6R8I - chains A and B; structure by X-ray diffraction, 1.52 A resolution.

== Chain A ==
Protein: Serine/threonine-protein phosphatase 4 regulatory subunit 3A
From: Homo sapiens
Reference sequence: Q6IN85 (P4R3A_HUMAN); residue numbers follow UniProt; this construct covers 1-117
Sequence (118 residues; each row starts with the number of its first residue; numbering starts at 0):
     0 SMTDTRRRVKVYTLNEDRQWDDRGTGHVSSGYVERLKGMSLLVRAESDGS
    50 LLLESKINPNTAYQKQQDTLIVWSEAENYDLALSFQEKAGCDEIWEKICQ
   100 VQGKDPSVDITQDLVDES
Disordered / not traced: 0, 113-117
Sequence notes: expression tag (0)
Curated features (UniProtKB/Swiss-Prot):
  - modified residue: Ser117 (Phosphoserine)
What the authors report for this chain:
  - mutagenesis - Y11A: abolished binding to FxxP peptides
  - mutagenesis - W19A: abolished catalytic activity on substrates containing the FxxP motif
  - specificity-determining residues: Tyr11 (proposed by the authors, not directly observed)

== Chain B ==
Protein: Ser-leu-pro-phe-thr-phe-lys-val-pro-ala-pro-pro-pro-ser-leu-pro-pro-ser
Sequence (19 residues; numbered 1 to 19; the number before each row is that of its first residue):
     1 SLPFTFKVPAPPPSLPPSW
Disordered / not traced: 18-19

== Interface between chain A and chain B ==
Contacting residue pairs (30; chain A residue first):
  Arg7(A) with Phe6(B)
  Val8(A) with Phe6(B)
  Lys9(A) with Phe6(B)
  Tyr11(A) with Phe6(B); Lys7(B), hydrogen bond (side chain-backbone); Val8(B); Pro9(B)
  Leu13(A) with Pro12(B)
  Arg17(A) with Pro11(B); Pro12(B), hydrogen bond (side chain-backbone); Pro13(B), hydrogen bond (side chain-backbone)
  Gln18(A) with Pro11(B)
  Trp19(A) with Val8(B), hydrophobic; Pro9(B), hydrogen bond (side chain-backbone); Ala10(B), hydrogen bond (side chain-backbone)
  Thr24(A) with Phe6(B)
  Gln65(A) with Pro9(B); Ala10(B), hydrogen bond (side chain-backbone)
  Gln66(A) with Lys7(B)
  Asp67(A) with Lys7(B), salt bridge
  Thr68(A) with Lys7(B), hydrogen bond
  Leu69(A) with Lys7(B); Val8(B); Pro9(B), hydrophobic
  Val71(A) with Pro9(B), hydrophobic
  Ala81(A) with Pro9(B), hydrophobic
  Ser83(A) with Phe6(B); Lys7(B), hydrogen bond (side chain-backbone)
  Gln85(A) with Thr5(B); Phe6(B)
Other interface residues (no listed pair), chain A (19 interface residues in all): Phe84
Other interface residues (no listed pair), chain B (10 interface residues in all): Ser14
Interface features reported in the paper:
  - interface residues, chain A: Trp19(A)
  - hot spots on chain A (mutagenesis) - W19A: abolished binding to FxxP peptides

== Overview ==
Chain A and chain B form an interface of 19 and 10 residues respectively, with 8 hydrogen bonds and 1 salt
bridge. Polar pairs include Asp67(A)-Lys7(B), Tyr11(A)-Lys7(B) and Arg17(A)-Pro12(B). The paper reports that
Y11A and W19A of chain A abolish binding to FxxP peptides; the interface residue Trp19(A).
Here chain A is Serine/threonine-protein phosphatase 4 regulatory subunit 3A (Homo sapiens) and chain B is
Ser-leu-pro-phe-thr-phe-lys-val-pro-ala-pro-pro-pro-ser-leu-pro-pro-ser. Entry 6R8I (PP4R3A EVH1 domain bound
to FxxP motif) was determined by X-ray diffraction.
